9CZ1 - chains XA and XC of the 24 polymer chains in the assembly; structure by electron microscopy, 3.50 A resolution.

== Chain XA (and XC) ==
Protein: Modulator of FtsH protease HflK
From: Escherichia coli
Notes: chain XC of this document is another copy of the same molecule, construct and numbering; everything in this record applies to it too
UniProt: C3SG32 (C3SG32_ECOLX); residue numbers follow UniProt; this construct covers 1-419
Chain sequence (419 residues; row label = number of the first residue in the row):
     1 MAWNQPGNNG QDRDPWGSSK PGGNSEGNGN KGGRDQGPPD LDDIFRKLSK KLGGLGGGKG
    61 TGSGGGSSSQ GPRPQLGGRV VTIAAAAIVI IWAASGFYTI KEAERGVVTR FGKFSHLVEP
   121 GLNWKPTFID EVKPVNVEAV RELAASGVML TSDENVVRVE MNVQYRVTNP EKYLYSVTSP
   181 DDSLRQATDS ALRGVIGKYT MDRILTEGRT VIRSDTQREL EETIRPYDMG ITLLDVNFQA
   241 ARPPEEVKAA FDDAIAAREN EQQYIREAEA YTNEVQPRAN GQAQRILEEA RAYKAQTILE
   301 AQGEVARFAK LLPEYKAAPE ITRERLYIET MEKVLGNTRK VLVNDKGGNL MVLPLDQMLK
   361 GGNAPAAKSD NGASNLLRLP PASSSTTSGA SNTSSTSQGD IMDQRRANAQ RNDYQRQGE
Not modelled in the structure: 1-245, 356-419

== Chain XA / chain XC interface ==
Residue-residue contacts (19; chain XA residue first):
  Asp345(XA) - Asn344(XC)  hydrogen bond
  Asp345(XA) - Lys346(XC)
  Lys346(XA) - Lys346(XC)  hydrogen bond (backbone-side chain)
  Gly348(XA) - Gly347(XC)
  Gly348(XA) - Asn349(XC)
  Asn349(XA) - Asn349(XC)  hydrogen bond
  Leu350(XA) - Asn349(XC)
  Leu350(XA) - Leu350(XC)
  Met351(XA) - Asn349(XC)
  Met351(XA) - Leu350(XC)
  Met351(XA) - Met351(XC)  hydrophobic
  Val352(XA) - Leu350(XC)
  Val352(XA) - Met351(XC)
  Val352(XA) - Val352(XC)
  Leu353(XA) - Leu353(XC)  hydrophobic
  Pro354(XA) - Val352(XC)
  Pro354(XA) - Leu353(XC)
  Leu355(XA) - Arg339(XC)  hydrogen bond (backbone-side chain)
  Leu355(XA) - Leu355(XC)
Also at the interface, not in a pair above, chain XC (13 interface residues in all): Val341, Val343, Gly348

== Summary ==
10 residues of chain XA face 13 of chain XC across their interface, with 4 hydrogen bonds. Polar pairs include
Asp345(XA)-Asn344(XC), Lys346(XA)-Lys346(XC) and Asn349(XA)-Asn349(XC).
Chain XA and chain XC are both Modulator of FtsH protease HflK (Escherichia coli); the structure, Cryo-EM
structure of a 'hat' portion of FtsH.HflK.HflC complex, was determined by electron microscopy.
